4W5Q - chains A and D of the 3 polymer chains in the assembly; structure by X-ray diffraction, 3.10 A resolution.

# Chain A
Protein: Protein argonaute-2
From: Homo sapiens
Notes: EC 3.1.26.-
UniProtKB: Q9UKV8 (AGO2_HUMAN); residue numbers follow UniProt; this construct covers 1-859
Chain sequence (859 residues; numbered 1 to 859; the number before each row is that of its first residue):
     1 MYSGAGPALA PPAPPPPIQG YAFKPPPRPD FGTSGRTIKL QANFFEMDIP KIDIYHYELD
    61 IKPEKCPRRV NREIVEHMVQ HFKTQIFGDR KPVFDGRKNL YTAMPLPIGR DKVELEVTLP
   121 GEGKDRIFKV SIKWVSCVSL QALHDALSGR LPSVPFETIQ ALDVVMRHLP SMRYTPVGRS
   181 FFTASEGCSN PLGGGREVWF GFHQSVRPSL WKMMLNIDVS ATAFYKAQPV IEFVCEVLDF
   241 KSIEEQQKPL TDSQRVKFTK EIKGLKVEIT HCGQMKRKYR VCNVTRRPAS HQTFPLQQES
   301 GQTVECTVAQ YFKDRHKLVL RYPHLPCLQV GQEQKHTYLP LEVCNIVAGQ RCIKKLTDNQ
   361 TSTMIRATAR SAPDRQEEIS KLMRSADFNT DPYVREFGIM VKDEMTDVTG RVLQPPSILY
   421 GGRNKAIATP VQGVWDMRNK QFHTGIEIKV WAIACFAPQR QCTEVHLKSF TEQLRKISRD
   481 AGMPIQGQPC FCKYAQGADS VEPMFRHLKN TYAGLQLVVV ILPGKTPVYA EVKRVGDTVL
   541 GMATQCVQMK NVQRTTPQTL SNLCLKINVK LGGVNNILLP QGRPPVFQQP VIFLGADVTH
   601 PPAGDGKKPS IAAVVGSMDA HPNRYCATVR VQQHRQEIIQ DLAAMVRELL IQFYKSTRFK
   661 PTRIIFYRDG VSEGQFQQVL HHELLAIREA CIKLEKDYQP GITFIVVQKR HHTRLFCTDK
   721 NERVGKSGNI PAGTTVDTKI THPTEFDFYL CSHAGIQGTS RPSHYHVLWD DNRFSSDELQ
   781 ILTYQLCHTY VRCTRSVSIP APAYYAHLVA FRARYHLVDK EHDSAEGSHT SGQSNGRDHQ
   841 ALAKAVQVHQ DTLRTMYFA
Not modelled in the structure: 1-21, 121-126, 270-275, 297-303, 822-837
Sequence notes: engineered mutation Asp387 (Ser in Q9UKV8)
UniProt features mapped onto this chain:
  - region: Tyr311 to His316 (Interaction with guide RNA), Phe587 to Pro590 (Interaction with GW182 family members), Leu650 to Lys660 (Interaction with GW182 family members), Lys709, Arg710 (Interaction with guide RNA), His753 to Arg761 (Interaction with guide RNA), Tyr790 to Arg812 (Interaction with guide RNA)
  - binding site (a divalent metal cation): Asp597, Asp669, His807
  - modified residue: Tyr2 (3'-nitrotyrosine), Pro700 (4-hydroxyproline), Ser824 (Phosphoserine), Ser828 (Phosphoserine), Ser831 (Phosphoserine), Ser834 (Phosphoserine)
Bound ions: Mg2+: Asp597, Val598
Small-molecule neighbours:
  - phenol (IPH), molecule 1: Gly536, Asp537, Gly541, Met542, Ala543, Thr544, Lys570, Asp851, Thr852, Thr855, Met856, Tyr857
  - phenol (IPH), molecule 2: Phe587, Gln589, Pro590, Val591, Asp619, Ala620, Phe653, Phe659
  - phenol (IPH), molecule 3: Leu650, Ile651, Tyr654, Lys660, Pro661, Leu694, Glu695, Tyr698
  - phenol (IPH), molecule 4: Arg688, Cys691, Ile692, Tyr698, Gln699, Pro700, Ile702, Asp771
From the paper describing this entry:
  - mutagenesis - F811A: unchanged binding to full-length target RNAs
  - catalytic residues: Asp669 (proposed by the authors, not directly observed)

# Chain D
Molecule: 11-nt RNA strand
Sequence (11 nucleotides; numbered 1 to 11; the number before each row is that of its first residue):
     1 AAAUGUGAAA A
Not modelled in the structure: 11
Bound ions: Mg2+ near U4 (its only coordinating residue here)

# Chain A / chain D interface
Contacting residue pairs (25; chain A residue first):
  Asp358(A) with A3(D), hydrogen bond to the sugar; U4(D), sugar contact
  Thr361(A) with A3(D), sugar contact; U4(D), sugar contact
  Ser362(A) with U4(D), hydrogen bond to the phosphate; G5(D), hydrogen bond to the phosphate
  Ile365(A) with U4(D), sugar contact
  Val434(A) with A9(D), phosphate contact
  Arg438(A) with A9(D), hydrogen bond to the sugar
  Lys525(A) with A2(D), hydrogen bond to the phosphate; A3(D), salt bridge to the phosphate
  Pro557(A) with A9(D), base contact
  Gln558(A) with A8(D), hydrogen bond to the sugar; A9(D), sugar contact
  Ser561(A) with A9(D), hydrogen bond to the base
  Asn562(A) with A8(D), base contact
  Lys726(A) with U6(D), hydrogen bond to the sugar; G7(D), salt bridge to the phosphate
  Ile756(A) with U6(D), base contact; G7(D), sugar contact
  Gln757(A) with G5(D), base contact; U6(D), sugar contact
  Phe811(A) with A1(D), stacking on the base
  Tyr815(A) with A1(D), hydrogen bond to the phosphate; A2(D), hydrogen bond to the phosphate
Interface residues without a listed pair, chain A (21 interface residues in all): Thr357, Asp436, Met437, Ile477, Thr559

# In short
21 residues of chain A and 9 residues of chain D are in contact, with 10 hydrogen bonds, 2 salt bridges and 1
aromatic stacking contact. Polar contacts include Ser561(A)-A9(D), Asp358(A)-A3(D) and Arg438(A)-A9(D). From
the paper: the catalytic residue Asp669(A); F811A of chain A leaves binding to full-length target RNAs
unchanged.
Chain A is Protein argonaute-2 (Homo sapiens) and chain D is an 11-nt RNA strand; the structure, The Crystal
Structure of Human Argonaute2 Bound to a Guide and Target RNA Containing Seed Pairing ..., was determined by
X-ray diffraction together with 4W5N, 4W5O, 4W5R and 4W5T from the same study.
